Entry 6UK0 (X-ray diffraction, 2.76 A resolution); this record covers chains A and T of the 4 polymer chains in the assembly.

Chain A:
Name: p66 Reverse transcriptase/RNaseH
Source organism: Human immunodeficiency virus type 1 group M subtype B (isolate HXB2)
Notes: EC 2.7.7.49, 2.7.7.7, 3.1.26.13
Reference sequence: P04585 (POL_HV1H2); residues 1-560 here correspond to UniProt positions 588-1147 (UniProt number = residue number + 587)
Chain sequence (572 residues; numbered -11 to 560; the number before each row is that of its first residue; numbers below 1 keep their minus sign (Met-11 is residue -11)):
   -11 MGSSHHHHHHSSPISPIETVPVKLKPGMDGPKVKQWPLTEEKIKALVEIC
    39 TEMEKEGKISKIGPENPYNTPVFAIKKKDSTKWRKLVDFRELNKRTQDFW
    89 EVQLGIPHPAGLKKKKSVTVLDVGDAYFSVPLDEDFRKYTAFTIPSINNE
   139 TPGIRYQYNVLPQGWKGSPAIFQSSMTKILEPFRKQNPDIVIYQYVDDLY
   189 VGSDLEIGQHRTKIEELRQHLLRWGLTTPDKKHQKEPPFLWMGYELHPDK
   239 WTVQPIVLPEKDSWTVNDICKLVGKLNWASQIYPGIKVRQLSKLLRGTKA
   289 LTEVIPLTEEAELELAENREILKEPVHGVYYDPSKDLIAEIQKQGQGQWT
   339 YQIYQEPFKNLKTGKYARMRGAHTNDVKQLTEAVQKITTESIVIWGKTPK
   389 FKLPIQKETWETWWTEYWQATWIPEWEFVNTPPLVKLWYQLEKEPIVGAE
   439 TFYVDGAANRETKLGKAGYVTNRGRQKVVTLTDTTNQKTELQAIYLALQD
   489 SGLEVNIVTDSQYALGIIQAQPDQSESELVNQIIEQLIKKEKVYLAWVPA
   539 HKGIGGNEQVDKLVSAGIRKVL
Unresolved in the structure: -11 to 2, 24-28, 64-70, 136-141, 287-290, 557-560
Differences from the reference sequence: initiating methionine (-11); expression tag (-10 to 0); engineered mutation Val184 (Met771 in P04585), Cys258 (Gln845 in P04585), Ser280 (Cys867 in P04585)
Swiss-Prot annotation at these positions:
  - region: Phe227 to His235 (RT 'primer grip')
  - motif: Trp398 to Trp414 (Tryptophan repeat motif)
  - binding site (Mg(2+)): Asp110, Asp185, Asp186, Asp443, Glu478, Asp498, Asp549
  - site: Trp401 (Essential for RT p66/p51 heterodimerization), Trp414 (Essential for RT p66/p51 heterodimerization), Phe440, Tyr441 (Cleavage), Leu560 (Cleavage)
Metal / ion sites: Mg2+: Asp443, Asp498
What the authors report for this chain:
  - binding site for Primer DNA: Val184

Chain T:
Molecule: Template DNA
Sequence (27 nucleotides; each row starts with the number of its first residue):
   701 ATGGGGGGCGCCCGAACAGGGACTGTG
Unresolved in the structure: 701-703, 724-727

Chain A / chain T interface:
Pairs across the interface (41):
  Lys30(A) - DG704(T)  base contact
  Phe61(A) - DG704(T)  sugar contact
  Leu74(A) - DG705(T)  base contact
  Val75(A) - DG705(T)  sugar contact
  Asp76(A) - DG705(T)  sugar contact
  Arg78(A) - DG704(T)  hydrogen bond to the phosphate
  Arg78(A) - DG705(T)  salt bridge to the phosphate
  Asn81(A) - DG706(T)  sugar contact
  Glu89(A) - DG707(T)  phosphate contact
  Glu89(A) - DG708(T)  phosphate contact
  Gln91(A) - DG708(T)  phosphate contact
  Leu92(A) - DC709(T)  sugar contact
  Gly93(A) - DC709(T)  sugar contact
  Ile94(A) - DG708(T)  base contact
  Ile94(A) - DC709(T)  sugar contact
  Tyr115(A) - DG706(T)  base contact
  Gln151(A) - DG705(T)  base contact
  Gly152(A) - DG705(T)  sugar contact
  Gly152(A) - DG706(T)  sugar contact
  Lys154(A) - DG706(T)  phosphate contact
  Lys154(A) - DG707(T)  sugar contact
  Pro157(A) - DG707(T)  sugar contact
  Tyr183(A) - DG707(T)  hydrogen bond to the base
  Tyr183(A) - DG708(T)  base contact
  Asn265(A) - DC711(T)  sugar contact
  Ser280(A) - DC712(T)  hydrogen bond to the phosphate
  Leu283(A) - DC713(T)  sugar contact
  Arg284(A) - DC713(T)  salt bridge to the phosphate
  Arg284(A) - DG714(T)  salt bridge to the phosphate
  Gly285(A) - DG714(T)  hydrogen bond to the phosphate
  Lys353(A) - DC711(T)  phosphate contact
  Lys353(A) - DC712(T)  salt bridge to the phosphate
  Ala355(A) - DC712(T)  phosphate contact
  Lys374(A) - DG710(T)  phosphate contact
  Lys374(A) - DC711(T)  salt bridge to the phosphate
  Arg448(A) - DC723(T)  base contact
  Asn474(A) - DC723(T)  phosphate contact
  Gln475(A) - DG721(T)  base contact
  Gln500(A) - DG721(T)  phosphate contact
  Gln500(A) - DA722(T)  phosphate contact
  His539(A) - DC723(T)  salt bridge to the phosphate
Interface residues without a listed pair, chain A (36 interface residues in all): Trp153, Val276, Arg277, Arg356, Asp498

Overview:
The interface between chain A and chain T involves 36 residues on one side and 14 on the other, with 4
hydrogen bonds and 6 salt bridges. Polar pairs include Tyr183(A)-DG707(T), Arg78(A)-DG704(T) and
Ser280(A)-DC712(T). From UniProt: 7 Mg2+-binding residues on chain A. The paper reports a binding site for
Primer DNA at Val184(A).
Chain A is p66 Reverse transcriptase/RNaseH (Human immunodeficiency virus type 1 group M subtype B (isolate
HXB2)) and chain T is Template DNA; the structure, HIV-1 M184V reverse transcriptase-DNA complex, was
determined by X-ray diffraction together with 6UIR, 6UIS, 6UIT, 6UJX, 6UJY and 6UJZ from the same study.
